Entry 3OB8 (X-ray diffraction, 2.80 A resolution); this record covers chains A and B of the 4 polymer chains in the assembly.

# Chain A (and B)
Protein: Beta-galactosidase
From: Kluyveromyces lactis
Notes: EC 3.2.1.23; chain B of this document is another copy of the same molecule, construct and numbering; everything in this record applies to it too
Reference sequence: P00723 (BGAL_KLULA); residues 2-1025 here = UniProt positions 2-1025
Sequence (1032 residues; numbered -6 to 1025; the number before each row is that of its first residue; numbers below 1 keep their minus sign (Asp-6 is residue -6)):
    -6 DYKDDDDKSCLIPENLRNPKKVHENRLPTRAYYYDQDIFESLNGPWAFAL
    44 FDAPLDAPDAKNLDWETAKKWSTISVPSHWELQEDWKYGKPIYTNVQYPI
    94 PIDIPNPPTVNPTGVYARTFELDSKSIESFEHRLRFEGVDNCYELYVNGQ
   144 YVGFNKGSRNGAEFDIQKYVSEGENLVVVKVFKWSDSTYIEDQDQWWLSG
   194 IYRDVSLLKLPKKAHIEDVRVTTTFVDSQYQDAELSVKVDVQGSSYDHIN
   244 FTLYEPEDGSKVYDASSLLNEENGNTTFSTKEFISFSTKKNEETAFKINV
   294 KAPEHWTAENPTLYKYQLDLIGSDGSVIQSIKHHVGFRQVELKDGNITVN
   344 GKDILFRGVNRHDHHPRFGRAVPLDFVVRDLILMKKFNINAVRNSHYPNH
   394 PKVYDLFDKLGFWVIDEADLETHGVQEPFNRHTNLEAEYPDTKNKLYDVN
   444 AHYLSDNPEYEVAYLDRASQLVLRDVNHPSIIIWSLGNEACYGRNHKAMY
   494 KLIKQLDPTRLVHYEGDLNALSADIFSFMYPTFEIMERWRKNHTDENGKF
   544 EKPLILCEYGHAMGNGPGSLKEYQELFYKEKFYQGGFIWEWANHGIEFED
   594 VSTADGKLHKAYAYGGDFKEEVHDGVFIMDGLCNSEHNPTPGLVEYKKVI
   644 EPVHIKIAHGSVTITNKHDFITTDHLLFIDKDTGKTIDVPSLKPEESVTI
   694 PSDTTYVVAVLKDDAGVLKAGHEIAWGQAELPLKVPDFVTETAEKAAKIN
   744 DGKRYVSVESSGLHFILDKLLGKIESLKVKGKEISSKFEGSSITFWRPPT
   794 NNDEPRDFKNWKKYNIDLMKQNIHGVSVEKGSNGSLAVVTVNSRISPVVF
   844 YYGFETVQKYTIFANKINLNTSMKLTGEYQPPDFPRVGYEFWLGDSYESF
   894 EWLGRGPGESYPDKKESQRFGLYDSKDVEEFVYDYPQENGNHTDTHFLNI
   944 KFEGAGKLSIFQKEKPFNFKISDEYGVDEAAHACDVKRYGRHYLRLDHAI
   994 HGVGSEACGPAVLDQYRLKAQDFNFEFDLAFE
Disordered / not traced: -6 to 1
Construct notes: expression tag (-6 to 1)
Swiss-Prot annotation at these positions:
  - active site: Glu482 (Proton donor), Glu551 (Nucleophile)
Metal / ion sites: Na+ site 1: Thr87, Asn88, Asp185, Gln186; Na+ site 2: Asp187, Phe620, Asp623 (together with beta-D-galactopyranose); Mg2+: Glu414, Glu482; Na+ site 3: Phe570, Glu573, Tyr576; Mn2+: Asp593, His975, Asp978; Na+ site 4: Tyr928, Pro929, Val970, Asp971, Ala973
Residues lining bound ligands: beta-D-galactopyranose (GAL): Asn88, Asp187, His389, Glu414, Asn481, Glu482, Met522, Tyr523, Glu551, His554, Trp582, Phe620, Asp623, Cys1001

# Interface between chain A and chain B
Pairs across the interface - 99 pairs, chain A then chain B:
  Gln29(A) - Gln29(B)
  Asp30(A) - Asn268(B)  hydrogen bond (backbone-side chain)
  Phe32(A) - Glu265(B)
  Glu33(A) - Glu265(B)
  Glu33(A) - Thr269(B)
  Ser34(A) - Asn263(B)
  Ser34(A) - Glu265(B)  hydrogen bond (backbone-side chain)
  Asn36(A) - Ser259(B)
  Gly37(A) - Asp257(B)
  Gly37(A) - Ser259(B)
  Pro38(A) - Val255(B)  hydrophobic
  Pro38(A) - Asp257(B)
  Pro38(A) - Ser260(B)
  Ser65(A) - Asp707(B)
  Thr66(A) - Val255(B)
  Thr66(A) - Asp707(B)  hydrogen bond
  Thr66(A) - Lys712(B)  hydrogen bond
  Ser68(A) - Asp257(B)
  Glu114(A) - Thr270(B)  hydrogen bond (backbone-side chain)
  Glu114(A) - Ser272(B)
  Glu114(A) - Thr273(B)  hydrogen bond (side chain-backbone)
  Glu114(A) - Lys274(B)  salt bridge
  Leu115(A) - Thr270(B)
  Leu115(A) - Thr273(B)  hydrogen bond (backbone-side chain)
  Asp116(A) - Thr270(B)  hydrogen bond (backbone-side chain)
  Ser119(A) - Thr270(B)
  Phe123(A) - Asn268(B)
  Gly166(A) - Thr273(B)
  Lys202(A) - Asn268(B)  hydrogen bond (side chain-backbone)
  Lys202(A) - Thr270(B)
  Val255(A) - Pro38(B)  hydrophobic
  Val255(A) - Thr66(B)
  Asp257(A) - Gly37(B)
  Asp257(A) - Pro38(B)
  Asp257(A) - Ser68(B)
  Ser259(A) - Asn36(B)
  Ser259(A) - Gly37(B)
  Ser260(A) - Pro38(B)
  Asn263(A) - Ser34(B)
  Glu265(A) - Phe32(B)
  Glu265(A) - Glu33(B)
  Glu265(A) - Ser34(B)  hydrogen bond (side chain-backbone)
  Asn268(A) - Asp30(B)  hydrogen bond (side chain-backbone)
  Asn268(A) - Phe123(B)
  Asn268(A) - Lys202(B)  hydrogen bond (backbone-side chain)
  Thr269(A) - Glu33(B)
  Thr270(A) - Glu114(B)  hydrogen bond (side chain-backbone)
  Thr270(A) - Leu115(B)
  Thr270(A) - Asp116(B)
  Thr270(A) - Ser119(B)
  Thr270(A) - Lys202(B)
  Ser272(A) - Glu114(B)
  Thr273(A) - Glu114(B)  hydrogen bond (backbone-side chain)
  Thr273(A) - Leu115(B)  hydrogen bond (side chain-backbone)
  Thr273(A) - Gly166(B)
  Lys274(A) - Glu114(B)  salt bridge
  Lys274(A) - Glu167(B)  salt bridge
  Val594(A) - Lys919(B)
  Asp598(A) - Glu891(B)
  Asp598(A) - His985(B)  salt bridge
  Gly599(A) - Glu891(B)
  Gly599(A) - Ser918(B)  hydrogen bond (backbone-side chain)
  Gly599(A) - Lys919(B)  hydrogen bond (backbone-backbone)
  Lys600(A) - Phe893(B)
  Lys600(A) - Ser918(B)
  Lys600(A) - Val921(B)
  Lys600(A) - Glu923(B)  salt bridge
  Lys600(A) - Ile964(B)  hydrogen bond (side chain-backbone)
  Leu601(A) - Lys919(B)
  Leu601(A) - Asp920(B)
  Leu601(A) - Val921(B)  hydrogen bond (backbone-backbone)
  Leu601(A) - Glu922(B)
  Lys603(A) - Glu922(B)
  Asp707(A) - Ser65(B)
  Asp707(A) - Thr66(B)  hydrogen bond
  Lys712(A) - Thr66(B)  hydrogen bond
  Glu891(A) - Gly599(B)
  Phe893(A) - Lys600(B)
  Ser918(A) - Gly599(B)  hydrogen bond (side chain-backbone)
  Ser918(A) - Lys600(B)
  Lys919(A) - Val594(B)
  Lys919(A) - Gly599(B)  hydrogen bond (backbone-backbone)
  Lys919(A) - Leu601(B)
  Asp920(A) - Leu601(B)
  Val921(A) - Lys600(B)
  Val921(A) - Leu601(B)  hydrogen bond (backbone-backbone)
  Glu922(A) - Leu601(B)
  Glu922(A) - Lys603(B)
  Glu923(A) - Lys600(B)  salt bridge
  Ile964(A) - Lys600(B)  hydrogen bond (backbone-side chain)
  Tyr968(A) - Gly983(B)
  Arg981(A) - Tyr982(B)
  Arg981(A) - Gly983(B)
  Tyr982(A) - Arg981(B)
  Tyr982(A) - Gly983(B)
  Gly983(A) - Arg981(B)
  Gly983(A) - Tyr982(B)
  Gly983(A) - Gly983(B)
  His985(A) - Asp598(B)  salt bridge
Interface residues without a listed pair, chain A (62 interface residues in all): Lys63, Glu167, Tyr256, Glu592, Ala597, His602, Asp706, Tyr890, Ser892, Ser965
Interface residues without a listed pair, chain B (63 interface residues in all): Lys63, Val69, Tyr256, Glu592, Ala597, His602, Asp706, Tyr890, Ser892, Ser965, Tyr968

# Summary
62 residues of chain A and 63 residues of chain B are in contact; the contacts include 25 hydrogen bonds and 7
salt bridges. Polar contacts include Glu114(A)-Lys274(B), Lys274(A)-Glu167(B) and Asp598(A)-His985(B). Chain A
binds beta-D-galactopyranose. UniProt lists active-site residues Glu482(A) and Glu551(A) on chain A.
Both chains are Beta-galactosidase (Kluyveromyces lactis). Entry 3OB8 (Structure of the beta-galactosidase
from Kluyveromyces lactis in complex with galactose) was determined by X-ray diffraction (same publication as
3OBA).
